Entry 6ZEE (X-ray diffraction, 1.90 A resolution); this record covers chains P and I of the 12 polymer chains in the assembly.

[Chain P (and I)]
Molecule: Serine/threonine-protein phosphatase PP1-alpha catalytic subunit
Organism: Homo sapiens
Notes: EC 3.1.3.16; engineered mutation(s): N-terminal Vector derived sequence GHMGS; chain I of this document is another copy of the same molecule, construct and numbering; everything in this record applies to it too
UniProt: P62136 (PP1A_HUMAN); numbering as in UniProt; present here: 7-57, 61-300
Sequence (299 residues; each row starts with the number of its first residue; note: 2 numbers in that range are skipped by the numbering (no residue carries them; nothing is unmodelled there); a row labelled like 60A-60B holds insertion residues (60A, then the next letters in order)):
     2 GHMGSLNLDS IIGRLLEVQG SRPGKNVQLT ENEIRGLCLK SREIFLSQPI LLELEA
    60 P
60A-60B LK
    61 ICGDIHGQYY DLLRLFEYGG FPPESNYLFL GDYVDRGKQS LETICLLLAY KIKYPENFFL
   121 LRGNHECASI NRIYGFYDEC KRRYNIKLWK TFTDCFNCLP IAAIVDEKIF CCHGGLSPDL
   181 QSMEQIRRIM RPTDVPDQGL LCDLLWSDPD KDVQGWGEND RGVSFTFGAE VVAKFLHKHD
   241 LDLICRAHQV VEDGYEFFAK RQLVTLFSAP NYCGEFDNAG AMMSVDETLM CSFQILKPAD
Disordered / not traced: 2-5, 300
Differences from the reference sequence: expression tag (2-6)
Swiss-Prot annotation at these positions:
  - active site: His-125 (Proton donor)
  - binding site (Mn(2+)): Asp-64, His-66, Asp-92, Asn-124, His-173, His-248
  - modified residue: Ser-22 (Phosphoserine)
  - mutagenesis: Pro-50 (P50R: Promotes SMP complex formation), Ala-57 (A57P: No effect on SMP complex formation), Glu-184 (E184A: Promotes SMP complex formation), Arg-188 (R188A: Abolishes SMP complex formation)
Bound ions: Mn2+ site 1: Asp-64, His-66, Asp-92 (together with sulfate ion); Mn2+ site 2: Asp-92, Asn-124, His-173, His-248 (together with sulfate ion)
From the paper describing this entry:
  - binding site for sulfate ion: Arg-96, His-125
  - catalytic residues: Asp-64, Asp-92
  - catalytic residues: Asp-95, His-125 (proposed by the authors, not directly observed)
  - binding site for glycerol: Cys-127, Ile-130, Val-195, Trp-206, Val-223

[Chain P / chain I interface]
Pairs across the interface - 9 pairs, chain P then chain I:
  Arg-23(P) with Lys-211(I), hydrogen bond (side chain-backbone); Asp-212(I), hydrogen bond (side chain-backbone); Val-213(I); Gln-214(I)
  Gly-25(P) with Lys-211(I); Asp-212(I)
  Lys-26(P) with Asp-212(I)
  Asn-27(P) with Lys-211(I), hydrogen bond
  Lys-141(P) with Glu-252(I), salt bridge
Also at the interface, not in a pair above, chain I (6 interface residues in all): Asp-253

[Summary]
5 residues of chain P and 6 residues of chain I are in contact; the contacts include 3 hydrogen bonds and 1
salt bridge. Among the polar pairs are Lys-141(P)/Glu-252(I), Arg-23(P)/Lys-211(I) and Arg-23(P)/Asp-212(I).
The paper reports catalytic residues Asp-64(P), Asp-92(P) and Asp-95(P) among others; a binding site for
glycerol at Cys-127(P), Ile-130(P) and Val-195(P) among others.
Chain P and chain I are both Serine/threonine-protein phosphatase PP1-alpha catalytic subunit (Homo sapiens);
the structure, Structure of PP1(7-300) bound to Phactr1 (507-580) at pH8.4, was determined by X-ray
diffraction (same publication as 6ZEG, 6ZEH, 6ZEI and 6ZEJ).
